5NV3 - chains A and J of the 16 polymer chains in the assembly; structure by electron microscopy, 3.39 A resolution.

== Chain A ==
Name: Ribulose bisphosphate carboxylase large chain
From: Rhodobacter sphaeroides
Notes: EC 4.1.1.39; fragment: RbcL
UniProtKB: P27997 (RBL1_RHOSH); residue numbers follow UniProt; this construct covers 13-479
Amino-acid sequence (467 residues; row label = number of the first residue in the row):
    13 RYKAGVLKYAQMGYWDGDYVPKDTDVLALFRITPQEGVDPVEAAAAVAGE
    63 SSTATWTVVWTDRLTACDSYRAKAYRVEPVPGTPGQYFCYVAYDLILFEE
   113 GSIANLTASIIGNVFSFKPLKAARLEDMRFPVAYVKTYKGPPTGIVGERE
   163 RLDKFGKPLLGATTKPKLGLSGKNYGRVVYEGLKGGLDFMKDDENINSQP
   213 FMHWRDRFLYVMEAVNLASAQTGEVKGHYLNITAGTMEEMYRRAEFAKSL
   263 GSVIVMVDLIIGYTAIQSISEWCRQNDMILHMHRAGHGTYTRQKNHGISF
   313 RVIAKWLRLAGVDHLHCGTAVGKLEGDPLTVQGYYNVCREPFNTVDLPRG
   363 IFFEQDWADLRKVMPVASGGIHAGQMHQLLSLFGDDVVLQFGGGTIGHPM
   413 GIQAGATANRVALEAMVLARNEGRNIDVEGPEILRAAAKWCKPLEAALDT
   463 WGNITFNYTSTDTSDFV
Modified residues: Lys203 (lysine nz-carboxylic acid; KCX)
Bound ions: Mg2+: Lys203, Asp205, Glu206 (together with 2-carboxyarabinitol-1,5-diphosphate)
Residues lining bound ligands:
  - 2-carboxyarabinitol-1,5-diphosphate (CAP), molecule 1: Glu62, Thr67, Trp68, Asn125
  - 2-carboxyarabinitol-1,5-diphosphate (CAP), molecule 2: Thr175, Lys177, Lys179, Lys203, Asp205, Glu206, His295, Arg296, His299, His328, Lys335, Leu336, Ser380, Gly381, Gly382, Gln402, Phe403, Gly404, Gly405
Swiss-Prot annotation at these positions:
  - active site (Proton acceptor): Lys177, His295
  - binding site (substrate): Asn125, Thr175, Lys179, Arg296, His328, Ser380
  - binding site (Mg(2+)): Lys203, Asp205, Glu206
  - site: Lys335 (Transition state stabilizer)
  - modified residue: Lys203 (N6-carboxylysine)
  - mutagenesis: Leu341 (L341M: Increases KM for CO(2), decreases KM for ribulose 1,5-bisphosphate)

== Chain J ==
Name: Ribulose bisphosphate carboxylase small chain 1
From: Rhodobacter sphaeroides
Notes: EC 4.1.1.39
UniProtKB: P27998 (RBS1_RHOSH); numbering as in UniProt (aligned over 1-129)
Amino-acid sequence (129 residues; row label = number of the first residue in the row):
     1 MRITQGCFSFLPDLTDEQISAQVDYCLGRGWAVSLEHTDDPHPRNTYWEM
    51 WGMPMFDLRDPKGVMIELDECRKAWPGRYIRINAFDSTRGFETVTMSFIV
   101 NRPEVEPSLRMERTEVDGRSIRYTHSIVR

== How chain A and chain J interact ==
Contacting residue pairs (6; chain A residue first):
  Asn228(A) with Glu115(J)
  Lys260(A) with Asp117(J); Gly118(J), hydrogen bond (backbone-backbone)
  Ser261(A) with Asp117(J)
  Gly263(A) with Val116(J)
  Asp289(A) with Arg119(J)
Interface residues without a listed pair, chain A (10 interface residues in all): Arg163, Val237, Ser264, Val265, Asn288

== In short ==
The interface between chain A and chain J involves 10 residues on one side and 5 on the other; the contacts
include 1 hydrogen bond. Its one hydrogen bond, Lys260(A)-Gly118(J), is backbone to backbone. Ligands of chain
A: 2-carboxyarabinitol-1,5-diphosphate.
Chain A is Ribulose bisphosphate carboxylase large chain and chain J is Ribulose bisphosphate carboxylase
small chain 1, both from Rhodobacter sphaeroides; the structure, Structure of Rubisco from Rhodobacter
sphaeroides in complex with CABP, was determined by electron microscopy.
